8X9H - chain A; structure by X-ray diffraction, 2.20 A resolution.

== Chain A ==
Protein: Carbon monoxide dehydrogenase 2
Organism: Carboxydothermus hydrogenoformans Z-2901
Notes: EC 1.2.7.4
Reference sequence: Q9F8A8 (COOS2_CARHZ); residues 1-636 here = UniProt positions 1-636
Amino-acid sequence (656 residues; each row starts with the number of its first residue; numbers below 1 keep their minus sign (Met-19 is residue -19)):
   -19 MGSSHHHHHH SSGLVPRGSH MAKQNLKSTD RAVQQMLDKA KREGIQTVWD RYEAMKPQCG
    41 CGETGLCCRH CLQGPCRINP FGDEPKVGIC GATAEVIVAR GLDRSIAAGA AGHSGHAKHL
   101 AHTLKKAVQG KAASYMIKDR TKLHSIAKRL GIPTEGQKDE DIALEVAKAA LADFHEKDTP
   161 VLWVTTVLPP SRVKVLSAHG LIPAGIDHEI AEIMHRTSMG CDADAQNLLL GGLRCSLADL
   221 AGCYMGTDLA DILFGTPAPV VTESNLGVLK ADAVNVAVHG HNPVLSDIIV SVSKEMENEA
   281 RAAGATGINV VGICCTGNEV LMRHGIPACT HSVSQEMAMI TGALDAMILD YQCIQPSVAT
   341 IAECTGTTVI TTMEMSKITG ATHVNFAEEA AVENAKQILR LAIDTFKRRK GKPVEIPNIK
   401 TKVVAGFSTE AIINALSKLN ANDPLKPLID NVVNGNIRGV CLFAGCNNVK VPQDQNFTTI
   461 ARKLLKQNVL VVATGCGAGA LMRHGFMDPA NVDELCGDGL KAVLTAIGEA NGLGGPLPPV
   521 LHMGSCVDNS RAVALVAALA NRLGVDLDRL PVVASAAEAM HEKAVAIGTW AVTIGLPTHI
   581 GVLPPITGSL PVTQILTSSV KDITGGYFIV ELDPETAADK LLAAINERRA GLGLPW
Not modelled in the structure: -19 to 3
Differences from the reference sequence: initiating methionine (-19); expression tag (-18 to 0); engineered mutation Cys41 (Phe in Q9F8A8)
Ion coordination: 2Fe-2S cluster Fe: Cys39, Cys47; 4Fe-4S cluster Fe: Cys48, Cys51, Cys56, Cys70; fe(4)-ni(1)-S(4) cluster Fe: His261, Cys333, Cys446, Cys476, Cys526; Fe ion: Cys294, Cys476 (together with fe(4)-ni(1)-S(4) cluster)
Ligand contacts:
  - fe(4)-ni(1)-S(4) cluster: His261, Cys294, Cys295, Ser312, Cys333, Gly445, Cys446, Gly475, Cys476, Cys526, Met560, His561, Lys563
  - 2Fe-2S cluster (FES): Cys39, Gly42, Cys47, Arg49, Pro55, Arg57
  - 4Fe-4S cluster (SF4): Cys48, Arg49, His50, Cys51, Gln53, Gly54, Cys56, Gly68, Ile69, Cys70, Ala72, Ile77, Arg80, Met199
  - fe(4)-ni(1)-S(4) cluster (XCC): His261, Cys294, Cys295, Ser312, Cys333, Gly445, Cys446, Gly475, Cys476, Cys526, Met560, His561, Lys563
Curated features (UniProtKB/Swiss-Prot):
  - binding site ([4Fe-4S] cluster): Cys39, Cys47, Cys48, Cys51, Cys56, Cys70
  - binding site ([Ni-4Fe-5S] cluster): His261, Cys295, Cys333, Cys446, Cys476, Cys526
Reported in the primary citation:
  - mutagenesis - R57G/N59L: unchanged catalytic activity
  - mutagenesis - W29A, Y32A, F61A, F234A, F386A, W636A: decreased catalytic activity
  - mutagenesis - Y224A: increased catalytic activity
  - mutagenesis - C344A: decreased expression

== Overview ==
Bound to chain A: 4Fe-4S cluster, 2Fe-2S cluster and fe(4)-ni(1)-S(4) cluster. The 2Fe-2S cluster Fe site is
built by Cys39 and Cys47. UniProt lists 6 [4Fe-4S] cluster-binding residues and 6 [Ni-4Fe-5S] cluster-binding
residues. The paper reports that W29A, Y32A and F61A, among others, reduce catalytic activity; Y224A increases
catalytic activity; 9 substitutions were tested in all.
Chain A is Carbon monoxide dehydrogenase 2 (Carboxydothermus hydrogenoformans Z-2901); the structure, Crystal
structure of CO dehydrogenase mutant (F41C), was determined by X-ray diffraction, deposited together with
8X9D, 8X9E, 8X9F and 8X9G.
